1A9W - chains A and E of the 4 polymer chains in the assembly; structure by X-ray diffraction, 2.90 A resolution.

Chain A:
Molecule: Hemoglobin (alpha chain)
Source organism: Homo sapiens
UniProt: P69905 (HBA_HUMAN); residue numbers follow UniProt; this construct covers 1-141
Chain sequence (141 residues; numbered 1 to 141; the number before each row is that of its first residue):
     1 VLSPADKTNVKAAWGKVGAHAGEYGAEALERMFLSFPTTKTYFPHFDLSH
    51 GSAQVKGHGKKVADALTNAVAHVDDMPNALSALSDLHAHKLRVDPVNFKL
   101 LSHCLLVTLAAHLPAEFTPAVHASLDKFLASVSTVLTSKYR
Curated features (UniProtKB/Swiss-Prot):
  - site: Lys61 (Not glycated)
  - natural variant: Asp6 (A6D: In J-Toronto; this construct carries the variant), Ala13 (A13D: In J-Paris 1/J-Aljezur), Glu27 (A27E: In Shenyang; this construct carries the variant), Lys61 (K61N: In Zambia; deletion: In Clinic), Asp64 (A64D: In Pontoise; this construct carries the variant), Asp75 (D75A: In Lille; D75G: In Chapel Hill; D75N: In G-Pest), Ala111 (A111D: In Petah Tikva)
Metal / ion sites: heme Fe: His87 (together with carbon monoxide)
Residues lining bound ligands: carbon monoxide / heme: Leu29, Met32, Thr39, Tyr42, Phe43, His45, Phe46, His58, Lys61, Val62, Ala65, Leu66, Leu83, Leu86, His87, Leu91, Val93, Asn97, Phe98, Leu101, Val132, Leu136

Chain E:
Molecule: Hemoglobin (beta chain)
Source organism: Homo sapiens
UniProt: P02100 (HBE_HUMAN); residues 1-146 here = UniProt positions 1-146
Chain sequence (146 residues; each row starts with the number of its first residue):
     1 VHFTAEEKAAVTSLWSKMNVEEAGGEALGRLLVVYPWTQRFFDSFGNLSS
    51 PSAILGNPKVKAHGKKVLTSFGDAIKNMDNLKPAFAKLSELHCDKLHVDP
   101 ENFKLLGNVMVIILATHFGKEFTPEVQAAWQKLVSAVAIALAHKYH
Disordered / not traced: 146
Metal / ion sites: heme Fe: His92 (together with carbon monoxide)
Residues lining bound ligands: carbon monoxide / heme: Leu28, Leu31, Thr38, Phe41, Phe42, Phe45, His63, Lys66, Val67, Ser70, Phe71, Phe85, Leu88, Leu91, His92, Leu96, Val98, Asn102, Phe103, Leu106, Val137, Leu141

Interface between chain A and chain E:
Residue-residue contacts (35; chain A residue first):
  Arg31(A) - Phe122(E)  hydrogen bond (side chain-backbone)
  Arg31(A) - Thr123(E)
  Arg31(A) - Pro124(E)
  Arg31(A) - Gln127(E)  hydrogen bond
  Leu34(A) - Pro124(E)  hydrophobic
  Leu34(A) - Glu125(E)
  Ser35(A) - Gln127(E)
  Ser35(A) - Ala128(E)
  Ser35(A) - Gln131(E)
  Phe36(A) - Gln131(E)
  His103(A) - Asn108(E)
  His103(A) - Gln131(E)  hydrogen bond
  Cys104(A) - Gln127(E)
  Leu106(A) - Ile112(E)  hydrophobic
  Val107(A) - Ile112(E)  hydrophobic
  Val107(A) - Ala115(E)
  Val107(A) - Gln127(E)
  Ala110(A) - Ile112(E)
  Ala110(A) - Ala115(E)
  Ala110(A) - Thr116(E)
  Ala111(A) - Ala115(E)
  Ala111(A) - Gly119(E)
  Pro114(A) - Thr116(E)
  Phe117(A) - Arg30(E)  hydrogen bond (backbone-side chain)
  Phe117(A) - Ile112(E)  hydrophobic
  Thr118(A) - Arg30(E)
  Pro119(A) - Arg30(E)
  Pro119(A) - Val33(E)
  Pro119(A) - Leu55(E)  hydrophobic
  His122(A) - Arg30(E)  hydrogen bond
  His122(A) - Val34(E)
  His122(A) - Ile112(E)
  Ala123(A) - Val33(E)
  Ala123(A) - Val34(E)  hydrophobic
  Asp126(A) - Tyr35(E)  hydrogen bond
Other interface residues (no listed pair), chain A (18 interface residues in all): Ala120
Other interface residues (no listed pair), chain E (19 interface residues in all): Val111, Lys120

In short:
Chain A and chain E form an interface of 18 and 19 residues respectively, with 6 hydrogen bonds. Polar pairs
include Arg31(A)-Phe122(E), Arg31(A)-Gln127(E) and His103(A)-Gln131(E). Chain A binds carbon monoxide / heme.
Ligands of chain E: carbon monoxide / heme.
Here chain A is Hemoglobin (alpha chain) and chain E is Hemoglobin (beta chain), both from Homo sapiens. Entry
1A9W (Human embryonic gower II carbonmonoxy hemoglobin) was determined by X-ray diffraction.
